PDB entry 6ESU | X-ray diffraction, 1.78 A resolution | chain A

Chain A:
Name: Streptavidin
From: Streptomyces avidinii
UniProtKB: P22629 (SAV_STRAV); residues 14-159 here correspond to UniProt positions 38-183 (UniProt number = residue number + 24)
Amino-acid sequence (159 residues; each row starts with the number of its first residue):
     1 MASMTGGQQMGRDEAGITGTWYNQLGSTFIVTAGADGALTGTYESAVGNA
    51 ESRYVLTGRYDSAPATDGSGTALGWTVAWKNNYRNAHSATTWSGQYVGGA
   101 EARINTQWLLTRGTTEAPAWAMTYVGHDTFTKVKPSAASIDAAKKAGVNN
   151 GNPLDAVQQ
Disordered / not traced: 1-12, 136-159
Construct notes: initiating methionine (1); expression tag (2-13); engineered mutation Arg112 (Ser136 in P22629), Pro118 (Asn142 in P22629), Ala121 (Lys145 in P22629), Met122 (Ser146 in P22629); conflict Tyr124 (Leu148 in P22629)
Small-molecule neighbours:
  - 6IR (5-[(3AS,4S,6AR)-2-oxidanylidene-1,3,3A,4,6,6A-hexahydrothieno[3,4-d]imidazol-4-yl]-N-[4-(2-azanylethylsulfamoyl)phenyl]pentanamide): Asn23, Leu25, Ser27, Tyr43, Ser45, Val47, Gly48, Asn49, Ala50, Trp79, Ala86, Ser88, Thr90, Trp92, Trp108, Leu110, Arg112, Trp120, Tyr124, Asp128
  - iridium ion (IR), molecule 1: Pro64, Ala65, His87
  - iridium ion (IR), molecule 2: Gln95, Ala119, Trp120, Met122
UniProt features mapped onto this chain:
  - motif: Arg59 to Asp61 (Cell attachment site)
  - binding site (biotin): Tyr43, Tyr54, Trp92, Trp108, Trp120
From the paper describing this entry:
  - binding site for 6IR: Tyr124
  - binding site for 6IR: Arg112 (from molecular simulation)
  - mutagenesis - K121A (8-fold): increased catalytic activity on 1b

In short:
Ligands of chain A: compound 6IR and iridium ion. UniProt lists 5 biotin-binding residues. The paper reports a
binding site for 6IR at Tyr124 and Arg112; K121A increases catalytic activity on 1b.
Chain A is Streptavidin (Streptomyces avidinii); the structure, Artificial imine reductase mutant
S112A-N118P-K121A-S122M, was determined by X-ray diffraction, deposited together with 6ESS.
